4F61 - chains F and I of the 9 polymer chains in the assembly; structure by X-ray diffraction, 4.17 A resolution (low resolution: residue-level contacts below are approximate; hydrogen-bond / salt-bridge calls are withheld).

[Chain F]
Protein: Tubulin beta chain
From: Ovis aries
Reference sequence: D0VWY9 (D0VWY9_SHEEP); the author numbering skips numbers that UniProt does not, so the offset changes along the chain: 1-44 = UniProt 1-44; 47-360 = UniProt 45-358; 369-455 = UniProt 359-445
Chain sequence (445 residues; each row starts with the number of its first residue; note: 10 numbers in that range are skipped by the numbering (no residue carries them; nothing is unmodelled there)):
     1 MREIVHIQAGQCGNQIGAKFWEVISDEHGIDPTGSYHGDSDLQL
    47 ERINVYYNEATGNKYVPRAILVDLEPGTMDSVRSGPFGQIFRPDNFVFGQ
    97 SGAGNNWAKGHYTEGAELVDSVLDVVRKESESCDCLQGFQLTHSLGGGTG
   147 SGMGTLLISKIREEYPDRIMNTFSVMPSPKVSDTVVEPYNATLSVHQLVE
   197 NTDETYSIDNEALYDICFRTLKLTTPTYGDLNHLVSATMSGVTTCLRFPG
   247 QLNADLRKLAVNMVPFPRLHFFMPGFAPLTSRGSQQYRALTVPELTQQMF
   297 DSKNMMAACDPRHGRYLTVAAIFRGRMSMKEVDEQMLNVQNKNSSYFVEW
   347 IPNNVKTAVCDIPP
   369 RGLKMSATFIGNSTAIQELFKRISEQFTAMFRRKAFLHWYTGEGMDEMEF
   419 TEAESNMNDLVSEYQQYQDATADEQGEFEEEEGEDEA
Not modelled in the structure: 443-455
Small-molecule neighbours: GDP (guanosine-5'-diphosphate): Gly-10, Gln-11, Cys-12, Gln-15, Ile-16, Asp-69, Ala-99, Asn-101, Ser-140, Gly-142, Gly-143, Gly-144, Thr-145, Gly-146, Ser-147, Val-171, Pro-173, Val-177, Asp-179, Glu-183, Asn-206, Leu-209, Tyr-224, Leu-227, Asn-228, Val-231

[Chain I]
Protein: Stathmin-like domain R4
From: Artificial gene
Chain sequence (240 residues; row label = number of the first residue in the row):
     4 ADMEVIELNKATSGQSWEVILKPPSFDGVPEFNASLPRRRDPSLEEIQKK
    54 LEAAEERRKYQEAELLKHLAEKREHEREVIQRAIEENNNWIKMAKEKLAQ
   104 KMESNKENREAHFAAMLERLQEKDKHAEEVRQRAIEENNNWIKMAKEKLA
   154 QKMESNKENRKYQEAELLKHLAEKREHEREVIQRAIEENNNWIKMAKEKL
   204 AQKMESNKENREAHFAAMLERLQEKDKHAEEVRKNKELKE
Not modelled in the structure: 37-42

[How chain F and chain I interact]
Pairs across the interface (24; chain F residue first):
  Tyr-108(F) with His-180(I); Ile-185(I)
  Ala-112(F) with Glu-181(I)
  Leu-152(F) with Glu-181(I)
  Ser-155(F) with Leu-174(I)
  Lys-156(F) with Arg-178(I)
  Arg-158(F) with Leu-174(I)
  Glu-159(F) with Leu-171(I); Leu-174(I)
  Pro-162(F) with Leu-170(I)
  Asp-163(F) with Arg-163(I); Glu-167(I)
  Gln-193(F) with Lys-177(I)
  Asn-197(F) with Lys-177(I)
  Thr-409(F) with Glu-191(I)
  Glu-411(F) with Ala-188(I)
  Gly-412(F) with Val-184(I); Arg-187(I); Ala-188(I); Glu-191(I)
  Met-413(F) with Arg-187(I)
  Asp-414(F) with Arg-187(I)
  Glu-417(F) with His-180(I); Val-184(I)
Interface residues without a listed pair, chain I (15 interface residues in all): Ala-175

[Summary]
The interface between chain F and chain I involves 17 residues on one side and 15 on the other. Ligands of
chain F: GDP.
Chain F is Tubulin beta chain (Ovis aries) and chain I is Stathmin-like domain R4 (Artificial gene); the
structure, Tubulin:Stathmin-like domain complex, was determined by X-ray diffraction (same publication as
4F6R).
